7F0D - chains A and S of the 31 polymer chains in the assembly; structure by electron microscopy, 3.30 A resolution.

== Chain A ==
Molecule: 23S rRNA
Source organism: Mycobacterium tuberculosis H37Ra
Sequence (3138 nucleotides; each row starts with the number of its first residue):
     1 UUGUAAGUGU CUAAGGGCGC AUGGUGGAUG CCUUGGCAUC GAGAGCCGAU GAAGGACGUG
    61 GGAGGCUGCG AUAUGCCUCG GGGAGCUGUC AACCGAGCGU GGAUCCGAGG AUUUCCGAAU
   121 GGGGAAACCC AGCACGAGUG AUGUCGUGCU ACCCGCAUCU GAAUAUAUAG GGUGCGGGAG
   181 GGAACGCGGG GAAGUGAAAC AUCUCAGUAC CCGUAGGAGG AGAAAACAAU UGUGAUUCCG
   241 CAAGUAGUGG CGAGCGAACG CGGAACAGGC UAAACCGCAC GCAUGGGUAA CCGGGUAGGG
   301 GUUGUGUGUG CGGGGUUGUG GGAGGAUAUG UCUCAGCGCU ACCCGGCUGA GAGGCAGUCA
   361 GAAAGUGUCG UGGUUAGCGG AAGUGGCCUG GGAUGGUCUG CCGUAGACGG UGAGAGCCCG
   421 GUACGCGAAA ACCCGGCACC UGCCUAGUAU CAAUUCCCGA GUAGCAGCGG GCCCGUGGAA
   481 UCCGCUGUGA AUCCGCCGGG ACCACCCGGU AAGCCUAAAU ACUCCUCGAU GACCGAUAGC
   541 GGAUUAGUAC CGUGAGGGAA UGGUGAAAAG UACCCCGGGA GGGGAGUGAA AGAGUACCUG
   601 AAACCGUGUG CCUACAAUCC GUCAGAGCCU CCUUUUCCUC UCCGGAGGAG GGUGGUGAUG
   661 GCGUGCCUUU UGAAGAAUGA GCCUGCGAGU CAGGGACAUG UCGCAAGGUU AACCCGUGUG
   721 GGGUAGCCGC AGCGAAAGCG AGUCUGAAUA GGGCGACCCA CACGCGCAUA CGCGCGUGUG
   781 AAUAGUGGCG UGUUCUGGAC CCGAAGCGGA GUGAUCUACC CAUGGCCAGG GUGAAGCGCG
   841 GGUAAGACCG CGUGGAGGCC CGAACCCACU UAGGUUGAAG ACUGAGGGGA UGAGCUGUGG
   901 GUAGGGGUGA AAGGCCAAUC AAACUCCGUG AUAGCUGGUU CUCCCCGAAA UGCAUUUAGG
   961 UGCAGCGUUG CGUGGUUCAC CGCGGAGGUA GAGCUACUGG AUGGCCGAUG GGCCCUACUA
  1021 GGUUACUGAC GUCAGCCAAA CUCCGAAUGC CGUGGUGUAA AGCGUGGCAG UGAGACGGCG
  1081 GGGGAUAAGC UCCGUACGUC GAAAGGGAAA CAGCCCAGAU CGCCGGCUAA GGCCCCCAAG
  1141 CGUGUGCUAA GUGGGAAAGG AUGUGCAGUC GCAAAGACAA CCAGGAGGUU GGCUUAGAAG
  1201 CAGCCACCCU UGAAAGAGUG CGUAAUAGCU CACUGGUCAA GUGAUUGUGC GCCGAUAAUG
  1261 UAGCGGGGCU CAAGCACACC GCCGAAGCCG CGGCACAUCC ACCUUGUGGU GGGUGUGGGU
  1321 AGGGGAGCGU CCCUCAUUCA GCGAAGCCAC CGGGUGACCG GUGGUGGAGG GUGGGGGAGU
  1381 GAGAAUGCAG GCAUGAGUAG CGACAAGGCA AGUGAGAACC UUGCCCGCCG AAAGACCAAG
  1441 GGUUCCUGGG CCAGGCCAGU CCGCCCAGGG UGAGUCGGGA CCUAAGGCGA GGCCGACAGG
  1501 CGUAGUCGAU GGACAACGGG UUGAUAUUCC CGUACCCGUG UGUGGGCGCC CGUGACGAAU
  1561 CAGCGGUACU AACCACCCAA AACCGGAUCG AUCACUCCCC UUCGGGGGUG UGGAGUUCUG
  1621 GGGCUGCGUG GGAACUUCGC UGGUAGUAGU CAAGCGAAGG GGUGACGCAG GAAGGUAGCC
  1681 GUACCAGUCA GUGGUAACAC UGGGGCAAGC CGGUAGGGAG AGCGAUAGGC AAAUCCGUCG
  1741 CUCACUAAUC CUGAGAGGUG ACGCAUAGCC GGUUGAGGCG AAUUCGGUGA UCCUCUGCUG
  1801 CCAAGAAAAG CCUCUAGCGA GCACACACAC GGCCCGUACC CCAAACCGAC ACAGGUGGUC
  1861 AGGUAGAGCA UACCAAGGCG UACGAGAUAA CUAUGGUUAA GGAACUCGGC AAAAUGCCCC
  1921 CGUAACUUCG GGAGAAGGGG GACCGGAAUA UCGUGAACAC CCUUGCGGUG GGAGCGGGAU
  1981 CCGGUCGCAG AAACCAGUGA GGAGCGACUG UUUACUAAAA ACACAGGUCC GUGCGAAGUC
  2041 GCAAGACGAU GUAUACGGAC UGACGCCUGC CCGGUGCUGG AAGGUUAAGA GGACCCGUUA
  2101 ACCCGCAAGG GUGAAGCGGA GAAUUUAAGC CCCAGUAAAC GGCGGUGGUA ACUAUAACCA
  2161 UCCUAAGGUA GCGAAAUUCC UUGUCGGGUA AGUUCCGACC UGCACGAAUG GCGUAACGAC
  2221 UUCUCAACUG UCUCAACCAU AGACUCGGCG AAAUUGCACU ACGAGUAAAG AUGCUCGUUA
  2281 CGCGCGGCAG GACGAAAAGA CCCCGGGACC UUCACUACAA CUUGGUAUUG AUGUUCGGUA
  2341 CGGUUUGUGU AGGAUAGGUG GGAGACUGUG AAACCUCGAC GCCAGUUGGG GCGGAGUCGU
  2401 UGUUGAAAUA CCACUCUGAU CGUAUUGGGC AUCUAACCUC GAACCCUGAA UCGGGUUUAG
  2461 GGACAGUGCC UGGCGGGUAG UUUAACUGGG GCGGUUGCCU CCUAAAAUGU AACGGAGGCG
  2521 CCCAAAGGUU CCCUCAACCU GGACGGCAAU CAGGUGGCGA GUGUAAAUGC ACAAGGGAGC
  2581 UUGACUGCGA GACUUACAAG UCAAGCAGGG ACGAAAGUCG GGAUUAGUGA UCCGGCACCC
  2641 CCGAGUGGAA GGGGUGUCGC UCAACGGAUA AAAGGUACCC CGGGGAUAAC AGGCUGAUCU
  2701 UCCCCAAGAG UCCAUAUCGA CGGGAUGGUU UGGCACCUCG AUGUCGGCUC GUCGCAUCCU
  2761 GGGGCUGGAG CAGGUCCCAA GGGUUGGGCU GUUCGCCCAU UAAAGCGGCA CGCGAGCUGG
  2821 GUUUAGAACG UCGUGAGACA GUUCGGUCUC UAUCCGCCGC GCGCGUCAGA AACUUGAGGA
  2881 AACCUGUCCC UAGUACGAGA GGACCGGGAC GGACGAACCU CUGGUGCACC AGUUGUCCCG
  2941 CCAGGGGCAC CGCUGGAUAG CCACGUUCGG UCAGGAUAAC CGCUGAAAGC AUCUAAGCGG
  3001 GAAACCUUCU CCAAGAUCAG GUUUCUCACC CACUUGGUGG GAUAAGGCCC CCCGCAGAAC
  3061 ACGGGUUCAA UAGGUCAGAC CUGGAAGCUC AGUAAUGGGU GUAGGGAACU GGUGCUAACC
  3121 GGCCGAAAAC UUACAACA
Disordered / not traced: 1-4, 1013-1022, 3133-3138
Metal / ion sites: Mg2+ near A2300 (its only coordinating residue here)
Ligand contacts: clarithromycin (CTY): U875, A2295, A2296, A2297, A2300, A2741, G2743, U2847, C2848, U2849

== Chain S ==
Name: 50S ribosomal protein L22
Source organism: Mycobacterium tuberculosis H37Ra
UniProtKB: A0A045H760 (A0A045H760_MYCTX); residues 1-197 here = UniProt positions 1-197
Sequence (197 residues; each row starts with the number of its first residue):
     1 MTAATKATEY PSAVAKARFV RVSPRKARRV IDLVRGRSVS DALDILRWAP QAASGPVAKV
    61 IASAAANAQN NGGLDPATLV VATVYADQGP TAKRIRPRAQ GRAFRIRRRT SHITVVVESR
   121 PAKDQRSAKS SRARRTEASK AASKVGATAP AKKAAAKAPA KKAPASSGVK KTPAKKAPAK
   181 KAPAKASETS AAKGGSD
Disordered / not traced: 1-8, 122-197

== Interface between chain A and chain S ==
Pairs across the interface (92; chain A residue first):
  G23(A) - Asp87(S)  hydrogen bond to the base
  G24(A) - Asp87(S)  sugar contact
  G24(A) - Gln88(S)  hydrogen bond to the sugar
  G24(A) - His112(S)  phosphate contact
  U25(A) - Gln88(S)  sugar contact
  U25(A) - Gly89(S)  sugar contact
  U25(A) - His112(S)  salt bridge to the phosphate
  G26(A) - Pro90(S)  phosphate contact
  C575(A) - Asn70(S)  hydrogen bond to the sugar
  C576(A) - Ala62(S)  sugar contact
  C576(A) - Ser63(S)  sugar contact
  C576(A) - Ala66(S)  sugar contact
  G577(A) - Lys59(S)  hydrogen bond to the sugar
  G578(A) - Lys59(S)  hydrogen bond to the base
  G579(A) - Lys59(S)  base contact
  G581(A) - Lys16(S)  hydrogen bond to the sugar
  G581(A) - Ala17(S)  sugar contact
  G581(A) - Arg18(S)  hydrogen bond to the sugar
  G581(A) - Ser63(S)  base contact
  G582(A) - Ala15(S)  sugar contact
  G582(A) - Lys16(S)  hydrogen bond to the sugar
  G582(A) - Arg18(S)  salt bridge to the phosphate
  G582(A) - Asn67(S)  hydrogen bond to the base
  G583(A) - Val14(S)  sugar contact
  G583(A) - Asn67(S)  hydrogen bond to the sugar
  G583(A) - Asn71(S)  hydrogen bond to the base
  G584(A) - Asn71(S)  hydrogen bond to the sugar
  A596(A) - Arg18(S)  base contact
  A596(A) - Phe19(S)  stacking on the base
  C605(A) - Arg28(S)  hydrogen bond to the sugar
  C605(A) - Gln88(S)  hydrogen bond to the sugar
  G606(A) - Arg28(S)  salt bridge to the phosphate
  U607(A) - Arg35(S)  hydrogen bond to the phosphate
  U607(A) - Thr83(S)  sugar contact
  U607(A) - Tyr85(S)  sugar contact
  U876(A) - Ala99(S)  phosphate contact
  U876(A) - Arg102(S)  hydrogen bond to the sugar
  U876(A) - Phe104(S)  base contact
  G877(A) - Arg98(S)  salt bridge to the phosphate
  G877(A) - Ala99(S)  phosphate contact
  G877(A) - Gln100(S)  base contact
  A879(A) - Ala99(S)  phosphate contact
  G880(A) - Ala99(S)  phosphate contact
  G880(A) - Gln100(S)  hydrogen bond to the phosphate
  G880(A) - Gly101(S)  hydrogen bond to the base
  G1391(A) - Lys93(S)  salt bridge to the phosphate
  G1391(A) - Arg105(S)  salt bridge to the phosphate
  C1392(A) - Thr91(S)  phosphate contact
  C1392(A) - Lys93(S)  salt bridge to the phosphate
  A1393(A) - Gln88(S)  phosphate contact
  A1393(A) - Arg109(S)  salt bridge to the phosphate
  A1396(A) - Arg25(S)  phosphate contact
  G1397(A) - Ser23(S)  hydrogen bond to the base
  G1397(A) - Arg25(S)  salt bridge to the phosphate
  G1397(A) - Lys26(S)  base contact
  C1452(A) - Arg21(S)  hydrogen bond to the sugar
  A1453(A) - Arg21(S)  salt bridge to the phosphate
  A1453(A) - Arg94(S)  sugar contact
  G1454(A) - Arg94(S)  salt bridge to the phosphate
  G1454(A) - Arg108(S)  salt bridge to the phosphate
  G1455(A) - Arg96(S)  salt bridge to the phosphate
  G1455(A) - Arg108(S)  salt bridge to the phosphate
  C1456(A) - Arg96(S)  hydrogen bond to the base
  A1849(A) - Pro97(S)  base contact
  A1849(A) - Arg98(S)  hydrogen bond to the base
  A1849(A) - Gly101(S)  base contact
  A1849(A) - Arg102(S)  base contact
  A1849(A) - Ala103(S)  base contact
  C1850(A) - Pro97(S)  base contact
  G2247(A) - Arg29(S)  salt bridge to the phosphate
  G2247(A) - Pro50(S)  phosphate contact
  G2247(A) - Gln51(S)  hydrogen bond to the phosphate
  G2247(A) - Ala52(S)  phosphate contact
  G2248(A) - Arg29(S)  salt bridge to the phosphate
  G2248(A) - Gln51(S)  phosphate contact
  G2248(A) - Ala52(S)  phosphate contact
  C2249(A) - Lys26(S)  salt bridge to the phosphate
  C2249(A) - Arg108(S)  sugar contact
  G2250(A) - Lys26(S)  hydrogen bond to the base
  G2250(A) - Ile106(S)  sugar contact
  G2250(A) - Arg107(S)  phosphate contact
  G2250(A) - Arg108(S)  salt bridge to the phosphate
  G2250(A) - Arg109(S)  phosphate contact
  A2251(A) - Arg98(S)  hydrogen bond to the base
  A2251(A) - Phe104(S)  sugar contact
  A2251(A) - Arg105(S)  hydrogen bond to the sugar
  A2251(A) - Ile106(S)  phosphate contact
  A2251(A) - Arg107(S)  salt bridge to the phosphate
  A2251(A) - Arg109(S)  salt bridge to the phosphate
  A2252(A) - Phe104(S)  sugar contact
  A2252(A) - Arg107(S)  salt bridge to the phosphate
  U2851(A) - Arg98(S)  base contact
Also at the interface, not in a pair above, chain A (43 interface residues in all): A580, U595, G608
Also at the interface, not in a pair above, chain S (52 interface residues in all): Val20, Val22, Ala53, Val84, Ala86

== Overview ==
43 residues of chain A face 52 of chain S across their interface; the contacts include 26 hydrogen bonds, 21
salt bridges and 1 aromatic stacking contact. Polar contacts include G23(A)-Asp87(S), G578(A)-Lys59(S) and
G582(A)-Asn67(S). Bound to chain A: clarithromycin.
Chain A is 23S rRNA and chain S is 50S ribosomal protein L22, both from Mycobacterium tuberculosis H37Ra; the
structure, Cryo-EM structure of Mycobacterium tuberculosis 50S ribosome subunit bound with clarithromycin, was
determined by electron microscopy.
